PDB entry 5VPW | X-ray diffraction, 1.85 A resolution | chains A and B of the 4 polymer chains in the assembly

[Chain A]
Protein: Nitrogenase molybdenum-iron protein alpha chain
From: Clostridium pasteurianum
Notes: EC 1.18.6.1
Reference sequence: P00467 (NIFD_CLOPA); numbering as in UniProt (aligned over 1-520)
Amino-acid sequence (520 residues; each row starts with the number of its first residue):
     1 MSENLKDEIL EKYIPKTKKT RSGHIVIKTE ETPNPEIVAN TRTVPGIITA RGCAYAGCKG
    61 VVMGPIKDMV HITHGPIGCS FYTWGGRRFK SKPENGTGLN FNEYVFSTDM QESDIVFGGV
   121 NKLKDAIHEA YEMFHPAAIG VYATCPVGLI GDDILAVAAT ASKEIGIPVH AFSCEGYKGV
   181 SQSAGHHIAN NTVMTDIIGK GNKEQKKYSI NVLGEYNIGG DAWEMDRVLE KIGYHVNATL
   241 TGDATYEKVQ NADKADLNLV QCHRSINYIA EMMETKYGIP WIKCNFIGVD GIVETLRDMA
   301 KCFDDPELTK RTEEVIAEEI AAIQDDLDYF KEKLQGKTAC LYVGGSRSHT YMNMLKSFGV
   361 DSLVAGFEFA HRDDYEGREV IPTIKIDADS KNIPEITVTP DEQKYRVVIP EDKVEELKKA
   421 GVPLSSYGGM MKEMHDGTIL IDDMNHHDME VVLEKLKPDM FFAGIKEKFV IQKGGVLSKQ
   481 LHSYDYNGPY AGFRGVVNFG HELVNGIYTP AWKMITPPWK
Unresolved in the structure: 1-3
Metal / ion sites: fe(8)-S(7) cluster Fe: Cys-53, Cys-79, Cys-145 (shared with Cys-23(B), Cys-48(B), Cys-106(B) of chain B); Fe ion near Cys-262 (its only coordinating residue here)
Residues lining bound ligands:
  - fe(8)-S(7) cluster (CLF): Cys-53, Tyr-55, Pro-76, Ile-77, Gly-78, Cys-79, Tyr-82, Thr-144, Cys-145, Gly-176
  - 3-hydroxy-3-carboxy-adipic acid (HCA): Ala-56, Gly-86, Arg-87, Gln-182, Gly-464, Ile-465, Lys-466, Gln-480, His-482
  - ICS (iron-sulfur-molybdenum cluster with interstitial carbon): Val-61, Arg-87, Gln-182, His-186, Tyr-216, Ile-218, Cys-262, Arg-264, Ser-265, Val-343, Gly-344, Gly-345, Ser-346, Arg-347, Phe-369, Leu-481, His-482
Swiss-Prot annotation at these positions:
  - binding site ([8Fe-7S] cluster): Cys-53, Cys-79, Cys-145
  - binding site ([7Fe-Mo-9S-C-homocitryl] cluster): Cys-262, His-482
What the authors report for this chain:
  - conformationally variable residues (side-chain flip): Ser-346, Arg-347
  - binding site for ICS: Arg-347

[Chain B]
Protein: Nitrogenase molybdenum-iron protein beta chain
From: Clostridium pasteurianum
Notes: EC 1.18.6.1
Reference sequence: P11347 (NIFK_CLOPA); residue numbers follow UniProt; this construct covers 1-458
Amino-acid sequence (458 residues; numbered 1 to 458; the number before each row is that of its first residue):
     1 MLDATPKEIV ERKALRINPA KTCQPVGAMY AALGIHNCLP HSHGSQGCCS YHRTVLSRHF
    61 KEPAMASTSS FTEGASVFGG GSNIKTAVKN IFSLYNPDII AVHTTCLSET LGDDLPTYIS
   121 QMEDAGSIPE GKLVIHTNTP SYVGSHVTGF ANMVQGIVNY LSENTGAKNG KINVIPGFVG
   181 PADMREIKRL FEAMDIPYIM FPDTSGVLDG PTTGEYKMYP EGGTKIEDLK DTGNSDLTLS
   241 LGSYASDLGA KTLEKKCKVP FKTLRTPIGV SATDEFIMAL SEATGKEVPA SIEEERGQLI
   301 DLMIDAQQYL QGKKVALLGD PDEIIALSKF IIELGAIPKY VVTGTPGMKF QKEIDAMLAE
   361 AGIEGSKVKV EGDFFDVHQW IKNEGVDLLI SNTYGKFIAR EENIPFVRFG FPIMDRYGHY
   421 YNPKVGYKGA IRLVEEITNV ILDKIERECT EEDFEVVR
Metal / ion sites: fe(8)-S(7) cluster Fe: Cys-23, Cys-48, Cys-106 (shared with Cys-53(A), Cys-79(A), Cys-145(A) of chain A); Fe2+ site 1: Lys-61, Glu-62 (shared with 2 residues of chain D); Fe2+ site 2: Asp-301, Asp-305 (shared with 2 residues of chain D)
Residues lining bound ligands: fe(8)-S(7) cluster (CLF): Cys-23, Pro-25, Ser-45, Gly-47, Cys-48, Tyr-51, His-52, Thr-105, Cys-106, Ser-141
Swiss-Prot annotation at these positions:
  - binding site ([8Fe-7S] cluster): Cys-23, Cys-48, Cys-106, Ser-141

[How chain A and chain B interact]
Pairs across the interface - 150 pairs, chain A then chain B:
  Lys-12(A) with Ser-93(B); Leu-94(B), hydrogen bond (side chain-backbone)
  Tyr-13(A) with Leu-94(B), hydrophobic
  Ile-14(A) with Asn-90(B); Ser-93(B)
  Thr-17(A) with Asn-90(B), hydrogen bond
  Arg-42(A) with Thr-72(B)
  Thr-43(A) with Gln-46(B), hydrogen bond; Ser-70(B)
  Val-44(A) with Asn-90(B)
  Pro-45(A) with Thr-68(B); Ser-69(B); Asn-83(B); Thr-86(B); Ala-87(B); Asn-90(B)
  Gly-46(A) with Thr-68(B), hydrogen bond (backbone-backbone); Ala-87(B); Ile-91(B); Tyr-95(B)
  Ile-47(A) with Leu-94(B), hydrophobic; Tyr-95(B), hydrogen bond (backbone-side chain)
  Ile-48(A) with Arg-53(B); Tyr-95(B), hydrophobic; Met-218(B), hydrophobic
  Thr-49(A) with Gln-46(B); Arg-53(B), hydrogen bond (backbone-side chain)
  Ala-50(A) with Ser-50(B)
  Arg-51(A) with Gln-46(B); Ser-50(B)
  Gly-52(A) with Gln-46(B), hydrogen bond (backbone-side chain); Gly-47(B)
  Cys-53(A) with Gly-47(B)
  Ala-56(A) with Tyr-51(B)
  Pro-76(A) with Cys-106(B), hydrophobic; Ser-141(B)
  Ile-77(A) with Arg-16(B); Pro-19(B), hydrophobic; Lys-21(B); Thr-22(B); Cys-23(B)
  Gly-78(A) with Thr-22(B); Cys-23(B)
  Phe-81(A) with Lys-21(B); Thr-22(B); Tyr-394(B), hydrophobic; Pro-412(B)
  Tyr-82(A) with Thr-22(B), hydrogen bond; Val-26(B); Tyr-51(B), hydrophobic; His-52(B); Val-55(B), hydrophobic
  Thr-83(A) with Tyr-51(B)
  Trp-84(A) with Asn-18(B); Pro-19(B); Phe-374(B), hydrophobic; Tyr-394(B), hydrogen bond (backbone-side chain)
  Gly-86(A) with Arg-58(B), hydrogen bond (backbone-side chain)
  Phe-101(A) with Ala-4(B), hydrophobic
  Glu-103(A) with Met-1(B); Leu-2(B), hydrogen bond (side chain-backbone); Asn-18(B)
  Tyr-104(A) with Leu-2(B), hydrogen bond (side chain-backbone); Asp-3(B); Ala-4(B), hydrogen bond (side chain-backbone); Thr-5(B), hydrogen bond; Ile-17(B), hydrophobic; Asn-18(B); Phe-375(B), hydrophobic
  Val-105(A) with Arg-16(B); Ile-17(B); Asn-18(B), hydrogen bond (backbone-side chain); Pro-19(B)
  Phe-106(A) with Arg-16(B); Ile-17(B), hydrophobic
  Ser-107(A) with Ala-14(B); Leu-15(B); Arg-16(B), hydrogen bond (backbone-backbone)
  Thr-108(A) with Ala-14(B)
  Asp-109(A) with Arg-16(B), salt bridge; Lys-21(B), salt bridge
  Met-110(A) with Tyr-142(B)
  Gln-111(A) with Lys-21(B); Tyr-142(B)
  Glu-112(A) with Tyr-142(B), hydrogen bond (backbone-backbone); Val-143(B)
  Ile-115(A) with Thr-110(B); Tyr-142(B), hydrophobic
  Lys-122(A) with Ala-14(B)
  Asp-125(A) with Ala-14(B)
  Ala-126(A) with Ala-14(B); Leu-15(B)
  Glu-129(A) with Arg-12(B); Lys-13(B), hydrogen bond (side chain-backbone); Ala-14(B), hydrogen bond (side chain-backbone); Leu-15(B), hydrogen bond (side chain-backbone)
  Ala-130(A) with Leu-15(B), hydrophobic
  Met-133(A) with Arg-12(B); Phe-375(B), hydrophobic
  Phe-134(A) with Ala-4(B); Ile-17(B), hydrophobic
  Cys-145(A) with Cys-106(B), hydrophobic; Leu-107(B), hydrophobic
  Pro-146(A) with Cys-106(B); Thr-110(B)
  Leu-149(A) with Ser-76(B); Leu-107(B), hydrophobic; Leu-111(B), hydrophobic
  Ile-150(A) with Thr-110(B)
  Gly-176(A) with Ser-45(B), hydrogen bond (backbone-side chain)
  Tyr-177(A) with Ser-45(B); Phe-71(B); Thr-72(B); Glu-73(B), hydrogen bond (backbone-backbone); Ser-76(B); Leu-107(B), hydrophobic
  Val-180(A) with Gln-46(B), hydrogen bond (backbone-side chain)
  Asp-389(A) with Thr-72(B), hydrogen bond
  Asn-392(A) with Glu-73(B)
  Asn-445(A) with Tyr-95(B)
  His-446(A) with Met-65(B); Tyr-95(B); Tyr-216(B)
  His-447(A) with Leu-94(B); Tyr-95(B), hydrogen bond (backbone-side chain)
  Glu-450(A) with Tyr-216(B)
  Ile-465(A) with Thr-54(B); Ser-57(B)
  Lys-466(A) with Ser-50(B), hydrogen bond; Arg-53(B); Thr-54(B)
  Phe-469(A) with Ser-57(B); Lys-61(B); Glu-62(B); Pro-63(B)
  Val-470(A) with Pro-63(B), hydrophobic; Met-65(B), hydrophobic; Tyr-216(B)
  Lys-473(A) with Glu-62(B), salt bridge; Pro-63(B); Gly-210(B), hydrogen bond (side chain-backbone); Pro-211(B), hydrogen bond (side chain-backbone); Thr-212(B); Gly-214(B), hydrogen bond (backbone-backbone); Glu-215(B), hydrogen bond (backbone-backbone); Tyr-216(B)
  Gly-474(A) with Gly-214(B)
  Ile-515(A) with Thr-212(B); Thr-213(B); Gly-214(B)
Also at the interface, not in a pair above, chain A (72 interface residues in all): Lys-16, Tyr-55, Ile-72, Lys-178, Gly-179, Ser-181, Gln-472, Gly-475
Also at the interface, not in a pair above, chain B (74 interface residues in all): Pro-6, Glu-11, Leu-39, Ala-66, Ser-67, Lys-89, Glu-371, Phe-397

[Summary]
72 residues of chain A and 74 residues of chain B are in contact, with 30 hydrogen bonds and 3 salt bridges.
Polar pairs include Asp-109(A)/Arg-16(B), Asp-109(A)/Lys-21(B) and Lys-473(A)/Glu-62(B). Fe(8)-S(7) cluster is
bound between chain A and chain B. From the paper: a binding site for ICS at Arg-347(A); conformational
variability at Ser-346(A) and Arg-347(A).
Here chain A is Nitrogenase molybdenum-iron protein alpha chain and chain B is Nitrogenase molybdenum-iron
protein beta chain, both from Clostridium pasteurianum. Entry 5VPW (Nitrogenase Cp1 at pH 5) was determined by
X-ray diffraction, deposited together with 5VQ3 and 5VQ4.
